Entry 8T9R (electron microscopy, 3.40 A resolution); this record covers chains X and C of the 8 polymer chains in the assembly.

[Chain X]
Molecule: Highly immunogenic outer capsid protein
From: Escherichia phage T4
UniProt: A0A7S9SW08 (A0A7S9SW08_BPT4); residues 1-376 here = UniProt positions 1-376
Amino-acid sequence (376 residues; each row starts with the number of its first residue):
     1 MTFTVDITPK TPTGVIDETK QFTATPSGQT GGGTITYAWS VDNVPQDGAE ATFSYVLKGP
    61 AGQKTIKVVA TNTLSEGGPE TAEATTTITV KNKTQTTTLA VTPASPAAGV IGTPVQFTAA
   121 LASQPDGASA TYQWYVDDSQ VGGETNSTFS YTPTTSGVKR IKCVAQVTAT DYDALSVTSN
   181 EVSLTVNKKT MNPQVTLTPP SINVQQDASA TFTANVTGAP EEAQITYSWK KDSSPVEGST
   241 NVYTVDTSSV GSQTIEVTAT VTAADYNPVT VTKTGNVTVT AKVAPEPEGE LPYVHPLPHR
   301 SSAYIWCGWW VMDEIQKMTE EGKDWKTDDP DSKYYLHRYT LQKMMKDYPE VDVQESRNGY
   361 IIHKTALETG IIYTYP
Not modelled in the structure: 1-280

[Chain C]
Molecule: Mature major capsid protein
From: Escherichia phage T4
UniProt: P04535 (CAPSH_BPT4); residues 66-521 here = UniProt positions 66-521
Amino-acid sequence (456 residues; row label = number of the first residue in the row):
    66 AEIGGDHGYN ATNIAAGQTS GAVTQIGPAV MGMVRRAIPN LIAFDICGVQ PMNSPTGQVF
   126 ALRAVYGKDP VAAGAKEAFH PMYGPDAMFS GQGAAKKFPA LAASTQTTVG DIYTHFFQET
   186 GTVYLQASVQ VTIDAGATDA AKLDAEIKKQ MEAGALVEIA EGMATSIAEL QEGFNGSTDN
   246 PWNEMGFRID KQVIEAKSRQ LKAAYSIELA QDLRAVHGMD ADAELSGILA TEIMLEINRE
   306 VVDWINYSAQ VGKSGMTLTP GSKAGVFDFQ DPIDIRGARW AGESFKALLF QIDKEAVEIA
   366 RQTGRGEGNF IIASRNVVNV LASVDTGISY AAQGLATGFS TDTTKSVFAG VLGGKYRVYI
   426 DQYAKQDYFT VGYKGPNEMD AGIYYAPYVA LTPLRGSDPK NFQPVMGFKT RYGIGINPFA
   486 ESAAQAPASR IQSGMPSILN SLGKNAYFRR VYVKGI

[How chain X and chain C interact]
Residue-residue contacts - 6 pairs, chain X then chain C:
  Trp309(X) with Pro337(C), hydrophobic; Gly342(C), hydrogen bond (side chain-backbone)
  Trp310(X) with Pro337(C), hydrophobic
  Lys333(X) with Asp336(C), salt bridge
  Tyr334(X) with Asp336(C); Pro337(C)
Also at the interface, not in a pair above, chain X (6 interface residues in all): Ser356, Arg357
Also at the interface, not in a pair above, chain C (7 interface residues in all): Lys328, Ile340, Ala343, Arg344

[Overview]
Chain X and chain C form an interface of 6 and 7 residues respectively, with 1 hydrogen bond and 1 salt
bridge. Among the polar pairs are Lys333(X)-Asp336(C) and Trp309(X)-Gly342(C).
Chain X is Highly immunogenic outer capsid protein and chain C is Mature major capsid protein, both from
Escherichia phage T4; the structure, T4 highly immunogenic outer capsid protein C-terminal domain bound to a
vertex-proximal gp23* capsomer of the ..., was determined by electron microscopy, deposited together with
8T1X.
